Entry 6AVU (electron microscopy, 35.00 A resolution (very low resolution: no residue pairs are listed; an interface is given only as per-side residue counts)); this record covers chains A and L of the 4 polymer chains in the assembly.

[Chain A]
Protein: Integrin alpha-V
From: Homo sapiens
Reference sequence: P06756 (ITAV_HUMAN); residues 1-957 here correspond to UniProt positions 31-987 (UniProt number = residue number + 30)
Amino-acid sequence (957 residues; numbered 1 to 957; the number before each row is that of its first residue):
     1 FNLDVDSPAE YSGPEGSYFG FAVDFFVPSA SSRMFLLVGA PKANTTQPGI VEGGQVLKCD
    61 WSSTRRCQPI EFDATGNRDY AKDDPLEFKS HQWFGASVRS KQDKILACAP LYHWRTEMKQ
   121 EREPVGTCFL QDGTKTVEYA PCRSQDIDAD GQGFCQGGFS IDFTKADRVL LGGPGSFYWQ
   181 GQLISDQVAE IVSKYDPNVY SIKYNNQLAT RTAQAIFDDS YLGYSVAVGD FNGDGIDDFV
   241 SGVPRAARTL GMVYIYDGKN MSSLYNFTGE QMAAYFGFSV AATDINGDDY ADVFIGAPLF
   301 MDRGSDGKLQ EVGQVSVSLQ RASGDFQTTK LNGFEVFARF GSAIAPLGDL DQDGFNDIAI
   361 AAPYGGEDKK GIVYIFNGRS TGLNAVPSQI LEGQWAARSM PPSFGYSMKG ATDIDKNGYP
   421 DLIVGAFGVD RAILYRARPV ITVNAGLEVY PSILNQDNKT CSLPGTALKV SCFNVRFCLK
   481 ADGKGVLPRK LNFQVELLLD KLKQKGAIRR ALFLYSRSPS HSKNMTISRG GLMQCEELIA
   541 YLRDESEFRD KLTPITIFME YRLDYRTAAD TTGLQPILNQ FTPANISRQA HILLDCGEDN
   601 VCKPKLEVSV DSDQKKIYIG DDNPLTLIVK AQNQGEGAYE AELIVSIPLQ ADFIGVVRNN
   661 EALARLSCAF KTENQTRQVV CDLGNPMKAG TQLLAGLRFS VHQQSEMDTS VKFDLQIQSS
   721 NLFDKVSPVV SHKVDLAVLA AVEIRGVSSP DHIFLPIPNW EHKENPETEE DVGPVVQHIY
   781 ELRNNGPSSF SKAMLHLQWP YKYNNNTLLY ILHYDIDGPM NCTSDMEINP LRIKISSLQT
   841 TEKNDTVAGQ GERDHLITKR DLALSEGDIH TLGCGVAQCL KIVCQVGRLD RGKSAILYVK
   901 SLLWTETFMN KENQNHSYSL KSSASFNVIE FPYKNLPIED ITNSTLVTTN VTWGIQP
Disordered / not traced: 839-867, 953-957
Construct notes: conflict Ile753 (Val783 in P06756)

[Chain L]
Protein: Fab LM609 light chain
From: Mus musculus
Notes: antibody fragment or engineered binder
Amino-acid sequence (214 residues; row label = number of the first residue in the row):
     1 ELVMTQTPAT LSVTPGDSVS LSCRASQSIS NHLHWYQQKS HESPRLLIKY ASQSISGIPS
    61 RFSGSGSGTD FTLSINSVET EDFGMYFCQQ SNSWPHTFGG GTKLEIKRAD AAPTVSIFPP
   121 SSEQLTSGGA SVVCFLNNFY PKDINVKWKI DGSERQNGVL NSWTDQDSKD STYSMSSTLT
   181 LTKDEYERHN SYTCEATHKT STSPIVKSFN RNEC
Disordered / not traced: 1, 202, 214

[How chain A and chain L interact]
At this resolution (35 A) residue pairs are not listed: 4 residues of chain A and 6 of chain L lie at the interface.

[Summary]
4 residues of chain A face 6 of chain L across their interface.
Chain A is Integrin alpha-V (Homo sapiens) and chain L is Fab LM609 light chain (Mus musculus); the structure,
Human alpha-V beta-3 Integrin (open conformation) in complex with the therapeutic antibody LM609, was
determined by electron microscopy (same publication as 6AVQ, 6AVR and 5OPY).
